6CH8 - chains Q and R of the 6 polymer chains in the assembly; structure by X-ray diffraction, 4.10 A resolution (low resolution: residue-level contacts below are approximate; hydrogen-bond / salt-bridge calls are withheld).

== Chain Q ==
Protein: BG18 Heavy Chain
Organism: Homo sapiens
Chain sequence (241 residues; row label = number of the first residue in the row):
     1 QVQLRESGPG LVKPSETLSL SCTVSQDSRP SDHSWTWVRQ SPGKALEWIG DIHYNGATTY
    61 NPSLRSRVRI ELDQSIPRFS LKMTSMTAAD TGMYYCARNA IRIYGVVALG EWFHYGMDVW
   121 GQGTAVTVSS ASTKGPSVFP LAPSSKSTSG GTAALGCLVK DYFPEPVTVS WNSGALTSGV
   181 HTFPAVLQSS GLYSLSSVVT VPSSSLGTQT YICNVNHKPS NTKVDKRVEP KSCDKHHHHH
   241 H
Disordered / not traced: 1, 230-241
Disulfides: C22-C96, C157-C213

== Chain R ==
Protein: BG18 Light Chain
Organism: Homo sapiens
Chain sequence (215 residues; row label = number of the first residue in the row):
     1 WASSELTQPP SVSVSPGQTA RITCSGAPLT SRFTYWYRQK PGQAPVLIIS RSSQRSSGWS
    61 GRFSASWSGT TVTLTIRGVQ ADDEADYYCQ SSDTSDSYKM FGGGTKLTVL GQPAAAPSVT
   121 LFPPSSEELQ ANKATLVCLI SDFYPGAVTV AWKADSSPVK AGVETTTPSK QSNNKYAASS
   181 YLSLTPEQWK SHKSYSCQVT HEGSTVEKTV APTEC
Disordered / not traced: 1-4
Disulfides: C24-C89

== How chain Q and chain R interact ==
Pairs across the interface - 54 pairs, chain Q then chain R:
  Q40(Q) with Q39(R); Y88(R)
  K44(Q) with Y88(R)
  A45(Q) with Y88(R)
  L46(Q) with Y88(R); F101(R)
  W48(Q) with Y98(R); K99(R); F101(R)
  N61(Q) with K99(R)
  P62(Q) with Y98(R)
  Y95(Q) with Q39(R); Q43(R); A44(R)
  F113(Q) with R51(R); S52(R); S53(R)
  H114(Q) with Y35(R)
  Y115(Q) with Y35(R); S50(R); R51(R)
  G116(Q) with Y35(R); Y37(R)
  M117(Q) with Y37(R); L47(R); Q90(R)
  D118(Q) with L47(R)
  W120(Q) with A44(R); P45(R)
  G121(Q) with A44(R)
  F139(Q) with E127(R); E128(R)
  P140(Q) with S125(R)
  L141(Q) with F122(R); P123(R)
  A142(Q) with F122(R)
  A154(Q) with F122(R)
  L155(Q) with F122(R)
  G156(Q) with F122(R)
  K160(Q) with S183(R)
  F183(Q) with S141(R); A177(R)
  P184(Q) with T166(R); S169(R); A178(R)
  A185(Q) with T166(R)
  V186(Q) with E164(R); T165(R); T166(R)
  L187(Q) with E164(R)
  Q188(Q) with E164(R), covalent bond
  S189(Q) with E164(R)
  S194(Q) with Y181(R)
  S196(Q) with Y181(R)
Other interface residues (no listed pair), chain Q (40 interface residues in all): E47, T59, Y60, R102, H181, T182, L195
Other interface residues (no listed pair), chain R (34 interface residues in all): Q54, S126, T135, Q171

== Summary ==
40 residues of chain Q and 34 residues of chain R are in contact; the contacts include 1 covalent bond.
Chain Q is BG18 Heavy Chain and chain R is BG18 Light Chain, both from Homo sapiens; the structure, Crystal
structure of a natively-glycosylated BG505 SOSIP.664 HIV-1 Envelope Trimer in complex with the
broadly-neutralizing antibodies ..., was determined by X-ray diffraction together with 6CH7, 6CH9 and 6CHB
from the same study.
